PDB entry 9NS9 | electron microscopy, 3.30 A resolution | chains B and G of the 5 polymer chains in the assembly

# Chain B
Molecule: Guanine nucleotide-binding protein G(I)/G(S)/G(T) subunit beta-1
Organism: Homo sapiens
Reference sequence: P62873 (GBB1_HUMAN); residues 2-340 here = UniProt positions 2-340
Amino-acid sequence (376 residues; numbered -9 to 366; the number before each row is that of its first residue; numbers below 1 keep their minus sign (Met-9 is residue -9)):
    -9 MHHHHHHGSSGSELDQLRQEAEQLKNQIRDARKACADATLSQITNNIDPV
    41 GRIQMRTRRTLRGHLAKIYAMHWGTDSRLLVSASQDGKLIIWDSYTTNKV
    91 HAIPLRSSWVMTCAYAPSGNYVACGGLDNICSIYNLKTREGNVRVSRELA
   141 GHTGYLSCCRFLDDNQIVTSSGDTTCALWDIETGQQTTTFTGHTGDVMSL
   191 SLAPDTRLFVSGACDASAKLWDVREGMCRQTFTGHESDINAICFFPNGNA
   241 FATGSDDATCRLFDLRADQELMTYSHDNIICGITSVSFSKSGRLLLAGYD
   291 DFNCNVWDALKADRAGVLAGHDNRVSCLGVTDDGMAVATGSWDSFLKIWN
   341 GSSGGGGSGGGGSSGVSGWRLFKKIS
Disordered / not traced: -9 to 2, 344-366
Sequence notes: initiating methionine (-9); expression tag (-8 to 1, 341-366)
Swiss-Prot annotation at these positions:
  - modified residue: Ser2 (N-acetylserine), His266 (Phosphohistidine)
  - natural variant: Leu30 (L30F: In MRD42; uncertain significance), Arg52 (R52G: In MRD42), Gly64 (G64V: In MRD42), Asp76 (D76E: In MRD42; D76G: In MRD42), Gly77 (G77S: In MRD42), Lys78 (K78R: In MRD42), Ile80 (I80N: In MRD42; I80T: In MRD42), His91 (H91R: In MRD42; uncertain significance), Ala92 (A92T: In MRD42), Pro94 (P94S: In MRD42), Leu95 (L95P: In MRD42), Arg96 (R96L: In MRD42), 5 further natural variant entries in UniProt

# Chain G
Molecule: Guanine nucleotide-binding protein G(I)/G(S)/G(O) subunit gamma-2
Organism: Homo sapiens
Reference sequence: P59768 (GBG2_HUMAN); numbering as in UniProt (aligned over 1-71)
Amino-acid sequence (71 residues; each row starts with the number of its first residue):
     1 MASNNTASIAQARKLVEQLKMEANIDRIKVSKAAADLMAYCEAHAKEDPL
    51 LTPVPASENPFREKKFFCAIL
Disordered / not traced: 1-7, 63-71
Swiss-Prot annotation at these positions:
  - modified residue: Ala2 (N-acetylalanine), Cys68 (Cysteine methyl ester)
  - lipidation: Cys68 (S-geranylgeranyl cysteine)

# How chain B and chain G interact
Residue-residue contacts (76):
  Leu7(B) - Val16(G)
  Glu10(B) - Val16(G)
  Ala11(B) - Val16(G)  hydrophobic
  Leu14(B) - Val16(G)
  Leu14(B) - Leu19(G)  hydrophobic
  Gln17(B) - Ala23(G)
  Ile18(B) - Ala23(G)  hydrophobic
  Ile18(B) - Arg27(G)
  Ala21(B) - Arg27(G)
  Cys25(B) - Arg27(G)
  Cys25(B) - Ile28(G)
  Cys25(B) - Lys29(G)
  Cys25(B) - Val30(G)  hydrogen bond (backbone-backbone)
  Ala26(B) - Val30(G)  hydrophobic
  Asp27(B) - Lys29(G)  salt bridge
  Asp27(B) - Ser31(G)
  Ala28(B) - Val30(G)
  Leu30(B) - Ala34(G)  hydrophobic
  Ile33(B) - Ser31(G)
  Ile33(B) - Ala34(G)  hydrophobic
  Val40(B) - Leu51(G)  hydrophobic
  Met45(B) - Leu50(G)  hydrophobic
  Arg48(B) - Asn59(G)
  Arg48(B) - Phe61(G)  hydrogen bond (side chain-backbone)
  Arg48(B) - Arg62(G)
  Arg49(B) - Pro60(G)
  Arg49(B) - Phe61(G)
  Arg49(B) - Arg62(G)  hydrogen bond (side chain-backbone)
  Ser84(B) - Phe61(G)
  Tyr85(B) - Pro60(G)
  Tyr85(B) - Phe61(G)  hydrophobic
  Cys218(B) - Gln18(G)
  Cys218(B) - Glu22(G)
  Arg219(B) - Glu22(G)
  Thr221(B) - Glu22(G)  hydrogen bond
  Phe235(B) - Tyr40(G)  hydrophobic
  Pro236(B) - Tyr40(G)
  Asn237(B) - Tyr40(G)
  Leu252(B) - Leu37(G)  hydrophobic
  Asp254(B) - Ala33(G)
  Arg256(B) - Arg27(G)
  Arg256(B) - Ile28(G)  hydrogen bond (backbone-backbone)
  Arg256(B) - Ala33(G)
  Ala257(B) - Ile28(G)
  Ala257(B) - Val30(G)  hydrophobic
  Asp258(B) - Arg27(G)  salt bridge
  Gln259(B) - Val30(G)
  Leu261(B) - Val30(G)  hydrophobic
  Leu261(B) - Leu37(G)  hydrophobic
  Ser279(B) - Asp48(G)  hydrogen bond
  Ser279(B) - Leu50(G)
  Lys280(B) - Tyr40(G)
  Lys280(B) - Asp48(G)  hydrogen bond (backbone-side chain)
  Ser281(B) - Tyr40(G)
  Ser281(B) - Cys41(G)
  Ser281(B) - His44(G)
  Ser281(B) - Asp48(G)  hydrogen bond (backbone-side chain)
  Gly282(B) - Cys41(G)  hydrogen bond (backbone-side chain)
  Arg283(B) - Leu51(G)
  Leu284(B) - Leu51(G)  hydrophobic
  Leu300(B) - Met38(G)  hydrophobic
  Leu300(B) - Cys41(G)  hydrophobic
  Asp323(B) - Pro49(G)
  Gly324(B) - Pro49(G)
  Gly324(B) - Leu50(G)
  Met325(B) - Pro49(G)  hydrophobic
  Met325(B) - Pro60(G)
  Ala326(B) - Phe61(G)  hydrophobic
  Val327(B) - Leu50(G)  hydrophobic
  Ile338(B) - Phe61(G)  hydrophobic
  Asn340(B) - Asn59(G)  hydrogen bond
  Asn340(B) - Phe61(G)
  Gly341(B) - Pro53(G)
  Ser342(B) - Pro53(G)
  Ser343(B) - Pro53(G)
  Ser343(B) - Val54(G)
Interface residues without a listed pair, chain B (59 interface residues in all): Lys15, Arg22, Ala24, Thr34, Ile43, Trp63, Gln220, Ala240, Leu286, Val320
Interface residues without a listed pair, chain G (33 interface residues in all): Ala12, Leu15, Ile25, Lys32, Ala45, Pro55

# Summary
59 residues of chain B and 33 residues of chain G are in contact; the contacts include 10 hydrogen bonds and 2
salt bridges. Polar contacts include Asp27(B)-Lys29(G), Asp258(B)-Arg27(G) and Arg48(B)-Phe61(G).
Here chain B is Guanine nucleotide-binding protein G(I)/G(S)/G(T) subunit beta-1 and chain G is Guanine
nucleotide-binding protein G(I)/G(S)/G(O) subunit gamma-2, both from Homo sapiens. Entry 9NS9 (Cryo-EM
structure of Gi-coupled FFA2 in complex with TUG-1375 and compound 187) was determined by electron microscopy,
deposited together with 9CLW, 9CM3 and 9CM7.
